PDB entry 3C5Z | X-ray diffraction, 2.55 A resolution | chains D and H of the 8 polymer chains in the assembly

Chain D (and H):
Molecule: 3K peptide, Linker, and H-2 class II histocompatibility antigen (A beta chain)
Source organism: Mus musculus
Notes: fragment: Fusion protein of ealpha 3K peptide residues 1-13, linker 14-28 and MHC class II Ab; chain H of this document is another copy of the same molecule, construct and numbering; everything in this record applies to it too
Reference sequence: P14483 (HB2A_MOUSE); residues 29-217 here correspond to UniProt positions 30-218 (UniProt number = residue number + 1)
Amino-acid sequence (217 residues; each row starts with the number of its first residue):
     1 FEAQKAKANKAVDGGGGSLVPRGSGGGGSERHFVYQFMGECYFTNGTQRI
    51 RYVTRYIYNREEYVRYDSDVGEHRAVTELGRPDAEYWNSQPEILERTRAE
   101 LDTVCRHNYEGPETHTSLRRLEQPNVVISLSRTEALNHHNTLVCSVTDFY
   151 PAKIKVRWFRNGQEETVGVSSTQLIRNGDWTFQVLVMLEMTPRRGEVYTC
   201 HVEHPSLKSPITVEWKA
Disordered / not traced: 15-29
Cystine bridges: Cys41-Cys105, Cys144-Cys200
Sequence notes: linker (14-28); engineered mutation Lys216 (Arg217 in P14483)
Curated features (UniProtKB/Swiss-Prot):
  - glycosylation: Asn45 (N-linked (GlcNAc...) asparagine)

Chain D / chain H interface:
Contacting residue pairs (28; chain D residue first):
  Lys153(D) - Gln163(H)  hydrogen bond
  Ile154(D) - Thr166(H)
  Lys155(D) - Glu164(H)  salt bridge
  Lys155(D) - Thr166(H)
  Val156(D) - Thr166(H)
  Gln163(D) - Lys153(H)  hydrogen bond
  Glu164(D) - Lys155(H)  salt bridge
  Thr166(D) - Ile154(H)
  Thr166(D) - Lys155(H)
  Thr166(D) - Val156(H)  hydrogen bond (side chain-backbone)
  Thr166(D) - Ser171(H)
  Val167(D) - Ile154(H)
  Val167(D) - Ser171(H)
  Val167(D) - Thr172(H)
  Gly168(D) - Ser171(H)  hydrogen bond (backbone-side chain)
  Gly168(D) - Thr172(H)  hydrogen bond (backbone-backbone)
  Val169(D) - Ser170(H)
  Val169(D) - Ser171(H)  hydrogen bond (backbone-backbone)
  Ser170(D) - Val169(H)
  Ser170(D) - Ser170(H)  hydrogen bond
  Ser171(D) - Thr166(H)  hydrogen bond (side chain-backbone)
  Ser171(D) - Val167(H)
  Ser171(D) - Gly168(H)  hydrogen bond (side chain-backbone)
  Ser171(D) - Val169(H)  hydrogen bond (backbone-backbone)
  Thr172(D) - Val167(H)
  Thr172(D) - Gly168(H)  hydrogen bond (backbone-backbone)
  Gln173(D) - Glu189(H)
  Glu189(D) - Gln173(H)
Also at the interface, not in a pair above, chain D (18 interface residues in all): Glu165, Leu174, Val184
Also at the interface, not in a pair above, chain H (17 interface residues in all): Leu174, Val184

Overview:
18 residues of chain D and 17 residues of chain H are in contact, with 11 hydrogen bonds and 2 salt bridges.
Among the polar pairs are Lys155(D)-Glu164(H), Lys153(D)-Gln163(H) and Thr166(D)-Val156(H).
Both chains are 3K peptide, Linker, and H-2 class II histocompatibility antigen (A beta chain) (Mus musculus).
Entry 3C5Z (Crystal structure of mouse MHC class II I-Ab/3K peptide complexed with mouse TCR B3K506) was
determined by X-ray diffraction together with 3C60 and 3C6L from the same study.
